9HDD - chains A and B; structure by electron microscopy, 3.62 A resolution.

== Chain A (and B) ==
Name: Protein SLA2
Organism: Saccharomyces cerevisiae
Notes: chain B of this document is another copy of the same molecule, construct and numbering; everything in this record applies to it too
UniProt: P33338 (SLA2_YEAST); residue numbers follow UniProt; this construct covers 351-968
Amino-acid sequence (618 residues; row label = number of the first residue in the row):
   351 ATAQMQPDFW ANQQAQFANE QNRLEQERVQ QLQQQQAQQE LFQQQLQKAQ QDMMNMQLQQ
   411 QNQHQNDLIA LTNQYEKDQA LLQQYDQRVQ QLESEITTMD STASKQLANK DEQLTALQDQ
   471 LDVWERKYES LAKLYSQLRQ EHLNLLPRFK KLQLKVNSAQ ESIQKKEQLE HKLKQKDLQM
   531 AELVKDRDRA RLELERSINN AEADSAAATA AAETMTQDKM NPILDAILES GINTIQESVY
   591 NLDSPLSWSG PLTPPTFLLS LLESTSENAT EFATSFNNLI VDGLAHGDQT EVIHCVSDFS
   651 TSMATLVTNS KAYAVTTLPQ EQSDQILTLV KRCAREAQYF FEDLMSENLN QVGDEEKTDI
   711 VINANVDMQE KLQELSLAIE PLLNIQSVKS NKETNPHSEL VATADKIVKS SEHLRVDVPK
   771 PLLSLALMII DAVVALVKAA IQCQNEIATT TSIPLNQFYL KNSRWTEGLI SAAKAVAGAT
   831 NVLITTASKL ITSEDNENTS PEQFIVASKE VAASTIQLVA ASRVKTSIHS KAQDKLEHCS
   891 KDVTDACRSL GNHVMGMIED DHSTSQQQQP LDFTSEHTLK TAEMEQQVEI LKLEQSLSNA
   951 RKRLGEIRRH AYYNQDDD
Disordered / not traced: 351-559
UniProt features mapped onto this chain:
  - modified residue: Ser-555 (Phosphoserine)
Reported in the primary citation:
  - mutagenesis - Y478A/Y485A/R489A: abolished binding to CLC

== How chain A and chain B interact ==
Residue-residue contacts - 90 pairs, chain A then chain B:
  Lys-569(A) / His-636(B)  hydrogen bond (side chain-backbone)
  Met-570(A) / Met-570(B)  hydrophobic
  Pro-572(A) / Thr-640(B)
  Ile-573(A) / Thr-640(B)
  Ile-573(A) / Ile-643(B)  hydrophobic
  Ser-580(A) / Ser-647(B)  hydrogen bond
  Gln-586(A) / Ile-878(B)
  Glu-587(A) / Thr-651(B)
  Tyr-590(A) / Arg-873(B)
  Tyr-590(A) / Ile-878(B)
  Pro-595(A) / Ile-866(B)
  Leu-596(A) / Gly-600(B)
  Leu-596(A) / Pro-601(B)
  Leu-596(A) / Leu-602(B)
  Leu-596(A) / Thr-603(B)
  Trp-598(A) / Ser-599(B)
  Trp-598(A) / Gly-600(B)
  Trp-598(A) / Leu-947(B)  hydrophobic
  Trp-598(A) / Arg-951(B)
  Ser-599(A) / Trp-598(B)
  Gly-600(A) / Leu-596(B)
  Pro-601(A) / Leu-596(B)
  His-636(A) / Lys-569(B)  hydrogen bond (backbone-side chain)
  Thr-640(A) / Ile-573(B)
  Ile-643(A) / Ile-573(B)  hydrophobic
  Ser-647(A) / Ser-580(B)  hydrogen bond
  Thr-651(A) / Glu-587(B)
  Gln-670(A) / Asn-902(B)  hydrogen bond
  Asp-674(A) / Arg-898(B)  salt bridge
  Gln-853(A) / Met-934(B)
  Val-856(A) / Met-934(B)  hydrophobic
  Val-856(A) / Gln-937(B)
  Val-856(A) / Val-938(B)  hydrophobic
  Lys-859(A) / Leu-941(B)
  Glu-860(A) / Gln-937(B)  hydrogen bond
  Ile-866(A) / Ser-594(B)
  Ile-866(A) / Pro-595(B)
  Arg-873(A) / Glu-587(B)  salt bridge
  Arg-873(A) / Tyr-590(B)
  Ile-878(A) / Gln-586(B)
  Ile-878(A) / Tyr-590(B)
  His-879(A) / Glu-579(B)  salt bridge
  Arg-898(A) / Asp-674(B)  salt bridge
  Asn-902(A) / Gln-670(B)  hydrogen bond
  Gln-916(A) / Asn-949(B)  hydrogen bond
  Gln-918(A) / Asn-949(B)  hydrogen bond
  Gln-918(A) / Arg-953(B)
  Leu-921(A) / Arg-953(B)
  Leu-921(A) / Glu-956(B)
  Leu-921(A) / Ala-961(B)
  Asp-922(A) / His-960(B)
  Asp-922(A) / Ala-961(B)
  Phe-923(A) / Ala-961(B)
  Phe-923(A) / Asn-964(B)
  Glu-926(A) / Gln-965(B)  hydrogen bond
  Leu-929(A) / Ala-961(B)
  Leu-929(A) / Tyr-962(B)
  Glu-933(A) / Glu-860(B)
  Glu-933(A) / Arg-958(B)  salt bridge
  Glu-933(A) / Tyr-962(B)
  Met-934(A) / Gln-853(B)
  Met-934(A) / Val-856(B)  hydrophobic
  Gln-936(A) / Arg-953(B)  hydrogen bond
  Gln-936(A) / Leu-954(B)
  Gln-937(A) / Val-856(B)
  Gln-937(A) / Glu-860(B)  hydrogen bond
  Val-938(A) / Val-856(B)  hydrophobic
  Ile-940(A) / Arg-951(B)
  Leu-941(A) / Lys-859(B)
  Leu-943(A) / Leu-943(B)  hydrophobic
  Leu-943(A) / Leu-947(B)
  Leu-947(A) / Leu-943(B)
  Asn-949(A) / Gln-916(B)  hydrogen bond
  Ala-950(A) / Ile-940(B)
  Arg-951(A) / Ile-940(B)
  Arg-953(A) / Gln-918(B)
  Arg-953(A) / Leu-921(B)
  Arg-953(A) / Gln-936(B)  hydrogen bond
  Leu-954(A) / Gln-936(B)
  Glu-956(A) / Leu-921(B)
  Ile-957(A) / Leu-921(B)  hydrophobic
  Arg-958(A) / Glu-933(B)  salt bridge
  His-960(A) / Asp-922(B)
  Ala-961(A) / Leu-921(B)
  Ala-961(A) / Leu-929(B)  hydrophobic
  Tyr-962(A) / Leu-929(B)
  Tyr-962(A) / Glu-933(B)  hydrogen bond
  Asn-964(A) / Phe-923(B)
  Gln-965(A) / Glu-926(B)  hydrogen bond
  Asp-968(A) / Glu-926(B)
Other interface residues (no listed pair), chain A (79 interface residues in all): Ala-576, Glu-579, Asn-583, Asp-593, Ser-594, Ser-597, Leu-602, Gln-639, His-644, Asp-648, Thr-655, Val-832, Ala-857, Gln-867, Lys-930, Ala-932, Gln-945, Ser-946
Other interface residues (no listed pair), chain B (80 interface residues in all): Pro-572, Ala-576, Ile-577, Asn-583, Asp-593, Ser-597, Gln-639, His-644, Asp-648, Thr-655, Val-832, Ala-857, His-879, Thr-924, Ser-925, Lys-930, Ala-932, Ala-950, Ile-957, Asp-968

== In short ==
Chain A and chain B form an interface of 79 and 80 residues respectively, with 16 hydrogen bonds and 6 salt
bridges. Polar pairs include Asp-674(A)/Arg-898(B), Arg-873(A)/Glu-587(B) and His-879(A)/Glu-579(B). The paper
reports that Y478A/Y485A/R489A of chain A abolish binding to CLC.
Both chains are Protein SLA2 (Saccharomyces cerevisiae). Entry 9HDD (Sla2 C-terminal region (Residues 560-968)
(REND and THATCH domains)) was determined by electron microscopy together with 9HDB from the same study.
